9OPC - chains k and l of the 12 polymer chains in the assembly; structure by electron microscopy, 4.20 A resolution (low resolution: residue-level contacts below are approximate; hydrogen-bond / salt-bridge calls are withheld).

# Chain k (and l)
Molecule: Capsid portal protein
Organism: Human alphaherpesvirus 1 strain KOS
Notes: chain l of this document is another copy of the same molecule, construct and numbering; everything in this record applies to it too
Reference sequence: H9E912 (H9E912_HHV1); the author numbering skips numbers that UniProt does not, so the offset changes along the chain: 0-27 = UniProt 1-28; 29-676 = UniProt 29-676
Sequence (676 residues; each row starts with the number of its first residue; note: 1 number in that range is skipped by the numbering (no residue carries it; nothing is unmodelled there); numbering starts at 0):
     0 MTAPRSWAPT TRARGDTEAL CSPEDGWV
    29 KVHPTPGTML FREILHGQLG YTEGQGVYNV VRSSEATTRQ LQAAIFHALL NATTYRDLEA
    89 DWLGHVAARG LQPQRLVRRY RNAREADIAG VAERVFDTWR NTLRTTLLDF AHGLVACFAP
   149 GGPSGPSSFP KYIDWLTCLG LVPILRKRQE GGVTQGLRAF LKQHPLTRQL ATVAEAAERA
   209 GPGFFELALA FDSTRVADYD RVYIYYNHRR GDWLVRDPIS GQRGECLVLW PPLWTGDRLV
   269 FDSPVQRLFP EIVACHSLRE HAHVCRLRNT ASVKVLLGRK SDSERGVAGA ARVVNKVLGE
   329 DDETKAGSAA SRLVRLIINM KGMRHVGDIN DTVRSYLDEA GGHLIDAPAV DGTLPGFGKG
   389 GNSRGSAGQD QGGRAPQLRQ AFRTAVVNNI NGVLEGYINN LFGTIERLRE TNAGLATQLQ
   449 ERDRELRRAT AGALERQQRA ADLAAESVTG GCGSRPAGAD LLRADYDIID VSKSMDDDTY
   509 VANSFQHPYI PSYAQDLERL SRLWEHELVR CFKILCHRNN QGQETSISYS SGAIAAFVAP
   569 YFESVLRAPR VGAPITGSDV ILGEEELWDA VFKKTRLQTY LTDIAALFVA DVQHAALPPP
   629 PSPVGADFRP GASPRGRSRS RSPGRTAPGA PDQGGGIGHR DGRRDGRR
Not modelled in the structure: 0-23, 309-493, 624-676
Construct notes: conflict S363 (Ala in H9E912)

# Interface between chain k and chain l
Pairs across the interface - 89 pairs, chain k then chain l:
  E113(k) with R112(l)
  H236(k) with D228(l); R229(l)
  R237(k) with R229(l)
  L261(k) with R40(l); D228(l)
  W262(k) with D228(l)
  T263(k) with E41(l)
  V268(k) with Q46(l)
  D270(k) with H44(l)
  R275(k) with H44(l); Y49(l); N57(l); R60(l)
  P278(k) with G45(l)
  E279(k) with G48(l); Y49(l); R287(l)
  L286(k) with R294(l)
  H289(k) with R294(l); T298(l)
  R296(k) with S300(l); Y494(l)
  K302(k) with Y494(l)
  L304(k) with V303(l)
  I496(k) with Y494(l)
  D498(k) with V301(l); Y494(l)
  M503(k) with L305(l); I497(l)
  D506(k) with K308(l); K501(l)
  T507(k) with L305(l); K501(l)
  Y508(k) with L305(l); G306(l); R307(l); K308(l)
  V509(k) with L304(l); L305(l)
  A510(k) with L304(l)
  N511(k) with V303(l); L304(l); S512(l)
  S512(k) with K302(l); V303(l)
  F513(k) with S300(l); V301(l); K302(l); L304(l); S512(l); Q514(l)
  Q514(k) with S300(l)
  H515(k) with N297(l); A299(l); S300(l); Q514(l); P516(l)
  Y517(k) with R294(l); N297(l)
  D524(k) with Y521(l)
  R527(k) with R287(l)
  R530(k) with E51(l)
  L531(k) with Y49(l); E51(l)
  H534(k) with E51(l)
  E535(k) with Y49(l); N57(l)
  R538(k) with G54(l); V55(l); E552(l)
  C544(k) with T553(l)
  R546(k) with Q551(l)
  N548(k) with N548(l); Q549(l)
  R578(k) with H140(l); A144(l)
  G580(k) with H140(l)
  A581(k) with E593(l)
  P582(k) with H140(l)
  T610(k) with R122(l)
  D611(k) with R122(l)
  A614(k) with R122(l)
  A618(k) with Y108(l)
  D619(k) with Y108(l)
  H622(k) with Y108(l); N110(l); R112(l); D115(l)
Interface residues without a listed pair, chain k (61 interface residues in all): G239, L257, F269, L276, L543, Q549, G550, A563, T607, L615, Q621
Interface residues without a listed pair, chain l (57 interface residues in all): T50, E63, T126, S152, Y227, I247, D495, F513, I555

# Overview
61 residues of chain k and 57 residues of chain l are in contact.
Both chains are Capsid portal protein (Human alphaherpesvirus 1 strain KOS). Entry 9OPC (Herpes simplex virus
type 1 (HSV-1) C-capsid pUL6 portal protein, dodecameric complex) was determined by electron microscopy,
deposited together with 9OP4, 9OPV, 9OP5, 9OP8 and 9OPB.
